PDB entry 8GHE | electron microscopy, 2.05 A resolution | chains C and D of the 4 polymer chains in the assembly

== Chain C (and D) ==
Protein: Polyunsaturated fatty acid lipoxygenase ALOX12
Source organism: Homo sapiens
Notes: EC 1.13.11.-, 1.13.11.31, 1.13.11.33, 3.3.2.-; chain D of this document is another copy of the same molecule, construct and numbering; everything in this record applies to it too
Reference sequence: P18054 (LOX12_HUMAN); numbering as in UniProt (aligned over 2-663)
Chain sequence (669 residues; row label = number of the first residue in the row; numbers below 1 keep their minus sign (Met-5 is residue -5)):
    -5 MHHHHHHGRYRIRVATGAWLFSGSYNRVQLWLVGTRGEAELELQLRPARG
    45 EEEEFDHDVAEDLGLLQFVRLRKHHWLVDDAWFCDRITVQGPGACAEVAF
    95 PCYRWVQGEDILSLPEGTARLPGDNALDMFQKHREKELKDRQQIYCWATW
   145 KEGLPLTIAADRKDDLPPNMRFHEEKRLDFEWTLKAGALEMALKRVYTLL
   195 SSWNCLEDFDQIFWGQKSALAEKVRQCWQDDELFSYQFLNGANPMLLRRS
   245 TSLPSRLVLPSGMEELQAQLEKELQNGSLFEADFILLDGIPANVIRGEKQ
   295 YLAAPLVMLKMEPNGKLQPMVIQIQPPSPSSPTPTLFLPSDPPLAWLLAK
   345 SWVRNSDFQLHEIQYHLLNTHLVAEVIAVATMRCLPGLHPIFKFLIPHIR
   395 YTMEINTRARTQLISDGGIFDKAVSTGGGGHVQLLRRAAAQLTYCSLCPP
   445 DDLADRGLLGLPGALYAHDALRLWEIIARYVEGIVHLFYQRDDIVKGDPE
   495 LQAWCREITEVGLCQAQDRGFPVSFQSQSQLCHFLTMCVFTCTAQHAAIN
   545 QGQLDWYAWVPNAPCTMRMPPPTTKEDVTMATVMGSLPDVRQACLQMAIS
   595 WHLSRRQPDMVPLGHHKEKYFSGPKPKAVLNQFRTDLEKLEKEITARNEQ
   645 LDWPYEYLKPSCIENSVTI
Not modelled in the structure: -5 to 1
Construct notes: initiating methionine (-5); expression tag (-4 to 1); variant Ser322 (Asn in P18054)
Curated features (UniProtKB/Swiss-Prot):
  - binding site (Fe cation): His360, His365, His540, Asn544, Ile663
  - modified residue: Ser246 (Phosphoserine)
  - natural variant: Asp134 (D134H: Does not affect lipoxygenase activity), Glu259 (E259K: Does not affect lipoxygenase activity), Gln261 (Q261R: Does not affect lipoxygenase activity), Ser322 (N322S: Does not affect lipoxygenase activity; this construct carries the variant)
  - mutagenesis: His355 (H355Q: No effect on arachidonate 12(S)-lipoxygenase activity), His360 (H360Q/Y: Complete loss of arachidonate 12(S)-lipoxygenase activity), His365 (H365Q: Complete loss of arachidonate 12(S)-lipoxygenase activity), His383 (H383Q: Alteredarachidonate 12(S)-lipoxygenase activity and protein expression), His392 (H392Q: No effect on arachidonate 12(S)-lipoxygenase activity), Lys416 (K416Q: Reduced arachidonate 12(S)-lipoxygenase activity. No effect on the stereoselectivity of the oxygenation reaction), Ala417 (A417I: Reduced arachidonate 12(S)-lipoxygenase activity. Alters the stereoselectivity of the oxygenation reaction), Val418 (V418M: No effect onarachidonate 12(S)-lipoxygenase activity. No effect on the stereoselectivity of the oxygenation reaction), His540 (H540Q: Complete loss of arachidonate 12(S)-lipoxygenase activity)
Metal / ion sites: Fe2+: His360, His365, His540, Ile663
What the authors report for this chain:
  - binding site for oleoyl-CoA: Arg189, Arg290, Gln406, Ile413, Lys416, Arg585, His596
  - mutagenesis - R189A/R290A/K416A/R585A, R189D/R290L/K416Q/R585H, L589F: abolished catalytic activity
  - mutagenesis - L589A: unchanged catalytic activity
  - mutagenesis - L589F: unchanged stability

== Interface between chain C and chain D ==
Residue-residue contacts (27):
  Arg156(C) with Val288(D); Gly291(D), hydrogen bond (side chain-backbone)
  Lys179(C) with Leu193(D), hydrogen bond (side chain-backbone); Leu194(D)
  Ala182(C) with Arg189(D); Leu193(D), hydrophobic
  Leu183(C) with Val190(D), hydrophobic; Leu193(D), hydrophobic
  Ala186(C) with Ala186(D); Val190(D), hydrophobic
  Leu187(C) with Val190(D), hydrophobic
  Arg189(C) with Ala182(D)
  Val190(C) with Ala186(D), hydrophobic; Leu187(D), hydrophobic
  Leu193(C) with Lys179(D), hydrogen bond (backbone-side chain); Ala182(D), hydrophobic; Leu183(D), hydrophobic
  Leu194(C) with Lys179(D)
  Val288(C) with Arg156(D)
  Arg290(C) with Gln406(D), hydrogen bond (backbone-side chain)
  Gly291(C) with Arg156(D), hydrogen bond (backbone-side chain); Thr405(D)
  Thr405(C) with Gly291(D)
  Gln406(C) with Arg290(D), hydrogen bond (side chain-backbone)
  Gly411(C) with Lys416(D)
  Lys416(C) with Gly411(D), hydrogen bond (side chain-backbone); Lys416(D)
Other interface residues (no listed pair), chain C (18 interface residues in all): Lys293

== In short ==
18 residues of chain C and 17 residues of chain D are in contact; the contacts include 7 hydrogen bonds. Polar
contacts include Arg156(C)-Gly291(D), Lys179(C)-Leu193(D) and Arg290(C)-Gln406(D). From the paper: a binding
site for oleoyl-CoA at Arg189(C), Arg290(C) and Gln406(C) among others; R189A/R290A/K416A/R585A,
R189D/R290L/K416Q/R585H and L589F of chain C abolish catalytic activity.
Chain C and chain D are both Polyunsaturated fatty acid lipoxygenase ALOX12 (Homo sapiens); the structure, The
structure of h12-LOX in tetrameric form bound to endogenous inhibitor oleoyl-CoA, was determined by electron
microscopy (same publication as 8GHB, 8GHC and 8GHD).
